PDB entry 7U8X | X-ray diffraction, 1.60 A resolution | chain A

[Chain A]
Name: Heat shock protein 75 kDa, mitochondrial
Source organism: Homo sapiens
UniProt: Q12931 (TRAP1_HUMAN); residue numbers follow UniProt; this construct covers 70-552
Chain sequence (483 residues; numbered 70 to 552; the number before each row is that of its first residue):
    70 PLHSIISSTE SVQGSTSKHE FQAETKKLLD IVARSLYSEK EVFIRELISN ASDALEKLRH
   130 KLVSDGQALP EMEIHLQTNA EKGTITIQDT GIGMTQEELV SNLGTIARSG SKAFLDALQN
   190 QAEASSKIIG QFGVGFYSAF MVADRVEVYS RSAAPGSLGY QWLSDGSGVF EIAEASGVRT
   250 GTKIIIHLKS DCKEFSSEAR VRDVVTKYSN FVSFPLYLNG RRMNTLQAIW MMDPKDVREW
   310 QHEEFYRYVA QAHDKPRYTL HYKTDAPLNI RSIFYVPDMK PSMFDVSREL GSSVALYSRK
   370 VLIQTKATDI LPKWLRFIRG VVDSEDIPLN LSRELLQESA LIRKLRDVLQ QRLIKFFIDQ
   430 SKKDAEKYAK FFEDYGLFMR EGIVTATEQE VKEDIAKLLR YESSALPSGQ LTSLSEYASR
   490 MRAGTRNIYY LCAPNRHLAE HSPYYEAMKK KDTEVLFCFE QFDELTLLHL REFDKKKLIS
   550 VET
Unresolved in the structure: 172-199, 351, 356-361, 398-405
Ligand contacts:
  - UJV ([5-(4-fluoro-2H-isoindole-2-carbonyl)-2-hydroxyphenyl](5-methoxy-2H-isoindol-2-yl)methanone), molecule 1: Leu-116, Asn-119, Ala-120, Asp-122, Ala-123, Lys-126, Asp-158, Ile-161, Gly-162, Met-163, Leu-168, Gln-200, Phe-201, Gly-204, Phe-205, Val-217, Ser-219, Trp-231, Thr-251, Ile-253
  - UJV, molecule 2: Tyr-513, Met-517, Val-550, Glu-551, Thr-552

[Overview]
Ligands of chain A: compound UJV.
Chain A is Heat shock protein 75 kDa, mitochondrial (Homo sapiens); the structure, hTRAP1 with inhibitors, was
determined by X-ray diffraction together with 7U8U, 7U8V and 7U8W from the same study.
